PDB entry 7XL4 | electron microscopy, 3.86 A resolution | chains D and F of the 7 polymer chains in the assembly

# Chain D
Protein: DNA-directed RNA polymerase subunit beta'
From: Pseudomonas aeruginosa PAO1
Notes: EC 2.7.7.6
UniProtKB: Q9HWC9 (RPOC_PSEAE); residues 2-1399 here = UniProt positions 2-1399
Chain sequence (1412 residues; numbered 0 to 1411; the number before each row is that of its first residue; numbering starts at 0):
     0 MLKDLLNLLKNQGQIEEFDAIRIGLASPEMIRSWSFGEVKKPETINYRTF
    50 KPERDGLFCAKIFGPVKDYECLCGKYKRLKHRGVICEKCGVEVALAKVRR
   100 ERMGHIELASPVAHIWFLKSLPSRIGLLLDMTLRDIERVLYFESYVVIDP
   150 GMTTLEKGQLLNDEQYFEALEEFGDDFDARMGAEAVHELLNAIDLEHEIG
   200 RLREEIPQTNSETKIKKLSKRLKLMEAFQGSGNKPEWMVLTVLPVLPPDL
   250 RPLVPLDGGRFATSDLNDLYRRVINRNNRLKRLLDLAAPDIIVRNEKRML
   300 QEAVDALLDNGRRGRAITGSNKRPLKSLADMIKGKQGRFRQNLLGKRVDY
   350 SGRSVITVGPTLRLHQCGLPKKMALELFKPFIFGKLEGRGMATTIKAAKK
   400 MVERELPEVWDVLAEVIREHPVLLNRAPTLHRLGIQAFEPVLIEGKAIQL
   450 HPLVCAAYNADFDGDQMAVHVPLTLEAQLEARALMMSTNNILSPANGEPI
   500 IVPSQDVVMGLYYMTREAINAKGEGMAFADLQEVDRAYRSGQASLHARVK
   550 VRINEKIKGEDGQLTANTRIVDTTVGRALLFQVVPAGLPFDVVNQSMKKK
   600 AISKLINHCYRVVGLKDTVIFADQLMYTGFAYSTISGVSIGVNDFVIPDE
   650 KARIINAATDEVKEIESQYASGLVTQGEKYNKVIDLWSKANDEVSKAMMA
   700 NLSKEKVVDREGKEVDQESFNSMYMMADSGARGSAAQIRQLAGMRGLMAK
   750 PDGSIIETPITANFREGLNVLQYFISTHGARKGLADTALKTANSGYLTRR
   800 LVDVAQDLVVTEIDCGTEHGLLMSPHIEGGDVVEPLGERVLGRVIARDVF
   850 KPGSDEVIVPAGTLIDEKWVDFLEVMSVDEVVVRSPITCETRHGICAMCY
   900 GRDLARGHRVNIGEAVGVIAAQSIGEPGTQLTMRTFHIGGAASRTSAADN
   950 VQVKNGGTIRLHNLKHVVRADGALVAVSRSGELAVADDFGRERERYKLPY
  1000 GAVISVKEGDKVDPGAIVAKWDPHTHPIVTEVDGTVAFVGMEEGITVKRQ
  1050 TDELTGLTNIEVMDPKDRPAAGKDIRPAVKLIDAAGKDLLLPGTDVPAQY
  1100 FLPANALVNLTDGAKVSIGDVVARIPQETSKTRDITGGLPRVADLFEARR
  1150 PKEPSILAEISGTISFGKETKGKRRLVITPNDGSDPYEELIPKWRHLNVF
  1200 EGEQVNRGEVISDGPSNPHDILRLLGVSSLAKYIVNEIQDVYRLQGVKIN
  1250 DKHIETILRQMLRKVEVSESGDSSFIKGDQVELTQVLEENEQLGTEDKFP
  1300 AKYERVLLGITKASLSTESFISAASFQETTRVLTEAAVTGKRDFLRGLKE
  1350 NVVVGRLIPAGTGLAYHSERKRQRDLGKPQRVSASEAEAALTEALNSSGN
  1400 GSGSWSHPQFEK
Unresolved in the structure: 0-15, 932-945, 1127-1134, 1377-1411
Sequence notes: initiating methionine (0); expression tag (1, 1400-1411)
Ion coordination: Zn2+ site 1: Cys72, Cys85; Mg2+: Asp460, Asp462, Asp464; Zn2+ site 2 near Cys898 (its only coordinating residue here)

# Chain F
Protein: RNA polymerase sigma factor RpoS
From: Pseudomonas aeruginosa PAO1
UniProtKB: P45684 (RPOS_PSEAE); residues 1-334 here = UniProt positions 1-334
Chain sequence (338 residues; numbered -3 to 334; the number before each row is that of its first residue; numbers below 1 keep their minus sign (Gly-3 is residue -3)):
    -3 GAMGMALKKEGPEFDHDDEVLLLEPGIMLDESSADEQPSPRATPKATTSF
    47 SSKQHKHIDYTRALDATQLYLNEIGFSPLLTPEEEVHFARLAQKGDPAGR
    97 KRMIESNLRLVVKIARRYVNRGLSLLDLIEEGNLGLIRAVEKFDPERGFR
   147 FSTYATWWIRQTIERAIMNQTRTIRLPIHVVKELNVYLRAARELTHKLDH
   197 EPSPEEIANLLEKPVAEVKRMLGLNERVTSVDVSLGPDSDKTLLDTLTDD
   247 RPTDPCELLQDDDLSESIDQWLTELTDKQREVVIRRFGLRGHESSTLEEV
   297 GQEIGLTRERVRQIQVEALKRLREILEKNGLSSDALFQ
Unresolved in the structure: -3 to 56
Sequence notes: expression tag (-3 to 0)

# Interface between chain D and chain F
Pairs across the interface - 53 pairs, chain D then chain F:
  Glu42(D) - Arg171(F)
  Ile44(D) - Ile170(F)
  Tyr46(D) - Leu172(F)  hydrophobic
  Lys79(D) - Gly287(F)
  Arg133(D) - Thr57(F)
  Arg133(D) - Arg58(F)  hydrogen bond (side chain-backbone)
  Arg133(D) - Leu60(F)
  Arg137(D) - Arg58(F)
  Val253(D) - Leu243(F)  hydrophobic
  Phe260(D) - Val224(F)
  Ala261(D) - Val224(F)
  Ala261(D) - Val227(F)
  Thr262(D) - Val224(F)
  Thr262(D) - Thr225(F)
  Thr262(D) - Ser226(F)
  Thr262(D) - Val227(F)  hydrogen bond (backbone-backbone)
  Asp264(D) - Asp228(F)
  Arg270(D) - Gln166(F)  hydrogen bond (side chain-backbone)
  Arg270(D) - Thr167(F)
  Arg270(D) - Arg168(F)  hydrogen bond (side chain-backbone)
  Arg270(D) - Thr169(F)
  Arg275(D) - Asp123(F)  salt bridge
  Arg278(D) - Glu126(F)
  Arg278(D) - Glu127(F)  salt bridge
  Arg278(D) - Leu130(F)
  Arg278(D) - Gln166(F)
  Arg281(D) - Leu130(F)
  Arg281(D) - Arg134(F)
  Leu282(D) - Ile133(F)  hydrophobic
  Leu285(D) - Arg96(F)  hydrogen bond (backbone-side chain)
  Leu285(D) - Ile133(F)  hydrophobic
  Ala286(D) - Arg96(F)
  Ile291(D) - Glu126(F)
  Ile291(D) - Asn129(F)
  Asn294(D) - Tyr66(F)
  Asn294(D) - Leu122(F)
  Asn294(D) - Glu126(F)  hydrogen bond
  Glu295(D) - Glu126(F)  hydrogen bond (backbone-side chain)
  Arg297(D) - Leu65(F)
  Arg297(D) - Tyr66(F)
  Met298(D) - Leu122(F)
  Met298(D) - Asp123(F)
  Met298(D) - Glu126(F)
  Lys325(D) - Asp228(F)
  Thr392(D) - Asn325(F)  hydrogen bond (side chain-backbone)
  Thr393(D) - Asp259(F)  hydrogen bond
  Ile394(D) - Leu255(F)  hydrophobic
  Ile394(D) - Asp259(F)  hydrogen bond (backbone-side chain)
  Lys395(D) - Leu332(F)
  Ala396(D) - Gly326(F)
  Lys398(D) - Cys252(F)
  Lys398(D) - Gln256(F)
  Lys399(D) - Leu332(F)
Interface residues without a listed pair, chain D (41 interface residues in all): Thr43, Asn45, Tyr140, Leu255, Arg259, Ser263, Asn266, Asn274, Ile290, Glu301
Interface residues without a listed pair, chain F (39 interface residues in all): Ala62, Leu104, Glu222, Ala331

# In short
41 residues of chain D and 39 residues of chain F are in contact; the contacts include 10 hydrogen bonds and 2
salt bridges. Polar contacts include Arg275(D)-Asp123(F), Arg278(D)-Glu127(F) and Arg133(D)-Arg58(F). Cys72(D)
and Cys85(D) form the Zn2+ site 1. Asp460(D), Asp462(D) and Asp464(D) coordinate Mg2+.
Chain D is DNA-directed RNA polymerase subunit beta' and chain F is RNA polymerase sigma factor RpoS, both
from Pseudomonas aeruginosa PAO1; the structure, Cryo-EM structure of Pseudomonas aeruginosa RNAP sigmaS
holoenzyme complexes with transcription factor SutA (closed lobe), was determined by electron microscopy (same
publication as 7F0R, 7VF9 and 7XL3).
